PDB entry 7N2O | X-ray diffraction, 2.30 A resolution | chains C and A of the 5 polymer chains in the assembly

# Chain C
Protein: YeiH protein
Chain sequence (9 residues; each row starts with the number of its first residue):
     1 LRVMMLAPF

# Chain A
Protein: Human leukocyte antigen (HLA) B27
From: Homo sapiens
UniProtKB: A3F718 (A3F718_HUMAN); residues 1-278 here correspond to UniProt positions 11-288 (UniProt number = residue number + 10)
Chain sequence (278 residues; each row starts with the number of its first residue):
     1 GSHSMRYFHTSVSRPGRGEPRFITVGYVDDTLFVRFDSDAASPREEPRAP
    51 WIEQEGPEYWDRETQISKAKAQTDREDLRTLLRYYNQSEAGSHTLQNMYG
   101 CDVGPDGRLLRGYHQDAYDGKDYIALNEDLSSWTAADTAAQITQRKWEAA
   151 RVAEQLRAYLEGECVEWLRRYLENGKETLQRADPPKTHVTHHPISDHEAT
   201 LRCWALGFYPAEITLTWQRDGEDQTQDTELVETRPAGDRTFQKWAAVVVP
   251 SGEEQRYTCHVQHEGLPKPLTLRWEPSS
Disordered / not traced: 277-278
Construct notes: engineered mutation S67 (Cys77 in A3F718)
Disulfide bonds: C101-C164, C203-C259
Reported in the primary citation:
  - mutagenesis - D116H: unchanged signaling with YeiH protein (chain C)
  - mutagenesis - H114Y: unchanged stability

# Chain C / chain A interface
Contacting residue pairs - 41 pairs, chain C then chain A:
  L1(C) - M5(A)
  L1(C) - Y7(A)  hydrogen bond (backbone-side chain)
  L1(C) - Y59(A)  hydrophobic
  L1(C) - R62(A)
  L1(C) - E63(A)
  L1(C) - Y159(A)  hydrogen bond (backbone-side chain)
  L1(C) - W167(A)
  L1(C) - Y171(A)  hydrogen bond (backbone-side chain)
  R2(C) - Y7(A)
  R2(C) - H9(A)  hydrogen bond
  R2(C) - T24(A)  hydrogen bond
  R2(C) - E45(A)  salt bridge
  R2(C) - R62(A)  hydrogen bond (backbone-side chain)
  R2(C) - E63(A)  salt bridge
  R2(C) - I66(A)
  R2(C) - S67(A)  hydrogen bond
  R2(C) - Y99(A)
  R2(C) - Y159(A)
  V3(C) - I66(A)
  V3(C) - Y99(A)  hydrogen bond (backbone-side chain)
  V3(C) - Q155(A)
  V3(C) - Y159(A)  hydrophobic
  M4(C) - I66(A)  hydrophobic
  M5(C) - V152(A)  hydrophobic
  M5(C) - Q155(A)
  M5(C) - L156(A)  hydrophobic
  L6(C) - T73(A)
  A7(C) - W147(A)  hydrogen bond (backbone-side chain)
  A7(C) - V152(A)  hydrophobic
  P8(C) - D77(A)
  P8(C) - W147(A)  hydrogen bond (backbone-side chain)
  F9(C) - D77(A)  hydrogen bond (backbone-side chain)
  F9(C) - T80(A)
  F9(C) - L81(A)  hydrophobic
  F9(C) - Y84(A)  hydrogen bond (backbone-side chain)
  F9(C) - L95(A)  hydrophobic
  F9(C) - D116(A)
  F9(C) - Y123(A)  hydrophobic
  F9(C) - T143(A)  hydrogen bond (backbone-side chain)
  F9(C) - K146(A)  hydrogen bond (backbone-side chain)
  F9(C) - W147(A)  hydrophobic
Also at the interface, not in a pair above, chain A (33 interface residues in all): V25, V34, A69, H114, E163

# Summary
Chain C and chain A form an interface of 9 and 33 residues respectively; the contacts include 14 hydrogen
bonds and 2 salt bridges. Among the polar pairs are R2(C)-E45(A), R2(C)-E63(A) and L1(C)-Y7(A). The paper
reports that D116H of chain A leaves signaling with YeiH protein (chain C) unchanged; H114Y of chain A leaves
stability unchanged.
Chain C is YeiH protein and chain A is Human leukocyte antigen (HLA) B27 (Homo sapiens); the structure,
AS4.2-yeih-HLA*B27, was determined by X-ray diffraction together with 7N2N, 7N2P, 7N2Q, 7N2R, 7N2S and 8CX4
from the same study.
